Entry 4C3X (X-ray diffraction, 2.00 A resolution); this record covers chains A and B of the 4 polymer chains in the assembly.

== Chain A (and B) ==
Molecule: 3-ketosteroid dehydrogenase
Organism: Rhodococcus erythropolis
Notes: EC 1.3.99.4; chain B of this document is another copy of the same molecule, construct and numbering; everything in this record applies to it too
Reference sequence: Q9RA02 (Q9RA02_RHOER); residues 1-510 here = UniProt positions 1-510
Amino-acid sequence (530 residues; row label = number of the first residue in the row; numbers below 1 keep their minus sign (Met-19 is residue -19)):
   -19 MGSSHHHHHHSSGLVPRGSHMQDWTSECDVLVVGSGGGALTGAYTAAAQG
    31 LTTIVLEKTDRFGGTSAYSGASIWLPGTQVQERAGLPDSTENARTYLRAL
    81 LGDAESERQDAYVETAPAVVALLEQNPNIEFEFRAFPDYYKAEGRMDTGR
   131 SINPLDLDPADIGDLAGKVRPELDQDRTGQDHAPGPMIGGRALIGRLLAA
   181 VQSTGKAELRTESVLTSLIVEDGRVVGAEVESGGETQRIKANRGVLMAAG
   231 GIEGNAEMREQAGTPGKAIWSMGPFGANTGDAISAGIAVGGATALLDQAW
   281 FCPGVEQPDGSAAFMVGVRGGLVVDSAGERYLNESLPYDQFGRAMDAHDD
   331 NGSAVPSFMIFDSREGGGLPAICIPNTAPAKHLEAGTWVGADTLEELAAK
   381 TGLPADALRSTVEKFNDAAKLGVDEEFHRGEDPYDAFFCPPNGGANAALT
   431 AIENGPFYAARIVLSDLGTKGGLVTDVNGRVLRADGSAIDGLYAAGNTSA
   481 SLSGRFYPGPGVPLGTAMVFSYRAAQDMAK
Disordered / not traced: -19 to 2 (chain B: -19 to 2, 421-423)
Sequence notes: expression tag (-19 to 0)
Metal / ion sites: Na+: Asp154, Gln155, Gln160 (shared with Asp154(B), Gln155(B), Gln160(B) of chain B)
Residues lining bound ligands: FAD (flavin-adenine dinucleotide): Val13, Gly14, Ser15, Gly16, Leu36, Glu37, Lys38, Thr39, Gly43, Gly44, Thr45, Ser46, Tyr48, Ser49, Gly50, Ala51, Ser52, Leu153, Ser193, Val194, Leu195, Ala228, Ala229, Gly230, Met252, Ala257, Asn258, Asp261, Trp280, Phe294, Ile354, Leu447, Gly476, Asn477, Tyr487, Gly491, Val492, Pro493, Leu494
Reported in the primary citation:
  - Na+ coordination: Asp154, Gln155, Gln160
  - conformationally variable residues (order/disorder transition): Pro421 to Gly423
  - binding site for flavin-adenine dinucleotide: Val13, Leu36, Glu37, Lys38, Tyr48, Ser49, Ser52, Leu153, Val194, Leu195, Ala229, Met252, Phe294, Ile354, Leu447, Leu494
  - mutagenesis - Y318F: abolished catalytic activity
  - mutagenesis - Y119F, Y487F: decreased catalytic activity
  - catalytic residues: Tyr119 (proposed by the authors, not directly observed)

== Chain A / chain B interface ==
Contacting residue pairs (31; chain A residue first):
  Glu152(A) with Ala163(B); Pro164(B)
  Asp154(A) with Gln155(B), hydrogen bond; Gln160(B), hydrogen bond (backbone-side chain); Pro164(B)
  Gln155(A) with Asp154(B), hydrogen bond; Gln155(B)
  Thr158(A) with Gln160(B)
  Gly159(A) with Thr357(B); Ala358(B), hydrogen bond (backbone-backbone); Lys361(B)
  Gln160(A) with Asp154(B), hydrogen bond (side chain-backbone); Thr158(B); Gln160(B); Asn356(B); Ala358(B)
  Asp161(A) with Asn356(B), hydrogen bond (backbone-backbone)
  His162(A) with Asn356(B), hydrogen bond (backbone-side chain)
  Ala163(A) with Glu152(B)
  Pro164(A) with Glu152(B); Asp154(B)
  Gly165(A) with Ile168(B)
  Ile168(A) with Gly165(B)
  Ile354(A) with Pro164(B), hydrophobic
  Asn356(A) with Gln160(B); Asp161(B), hydrogen bond (backbone-backbone); His162(B), hydrogen bond (side chain-backbone)
  Thr357(A) with Gly159(B)
  Ala358(A) with Gly159(B), hydrogen bond (backbone-backbone); Gln160(B)
  Lys361(A) with Gly159(B)
Also at the interface, not in a pair above, chain A (18 interface residues in all): Pro355
Also at the interface, not in a pair above, chain B (20 interface residues in all): Pro166, Ile354, Pro355, Pro359

== In short ==
Chain A and chain B form an interface of 18 and 20 residues respectively, with 10 hydrogen bonds. Among the
polar pairs are Asp154(A)-Gln155(B), Asp154(A)-Gln160(B) and His162(A)-Asn356(B). Ligands of chain A:
flavin-adenine dinucleotide. From the paper: the catalytic residue Tyr119(A); Y119F and Y487F of chain A
reduce catalytic activity.
Both chains are 3-ketosteroid dehydrogenase (Rhodococcus erythropolis). Entry 4C3X (Crystal structure of
3-ketosteroid delta1-dehydrogenase from Rhodococcus erythropolis SQ1) was determined by X-ray diffraction
together with 4C3Y from the same study.
